3NAM - chain A; structure by X-ray diffraction, 3.10 A resolution.

Chain A:
Molecule: SERCA1a
Organism: Oryctolagus cuniculus
Notes: EC 3.6.3.8
UniProt: B6CAM1 (B6CAM1_RABIT); residue numbers follow UniProt; this construct covers 1-994
Chain sequence (994 residues; numbered 1 to 994; the number before each row is that of its first residue):
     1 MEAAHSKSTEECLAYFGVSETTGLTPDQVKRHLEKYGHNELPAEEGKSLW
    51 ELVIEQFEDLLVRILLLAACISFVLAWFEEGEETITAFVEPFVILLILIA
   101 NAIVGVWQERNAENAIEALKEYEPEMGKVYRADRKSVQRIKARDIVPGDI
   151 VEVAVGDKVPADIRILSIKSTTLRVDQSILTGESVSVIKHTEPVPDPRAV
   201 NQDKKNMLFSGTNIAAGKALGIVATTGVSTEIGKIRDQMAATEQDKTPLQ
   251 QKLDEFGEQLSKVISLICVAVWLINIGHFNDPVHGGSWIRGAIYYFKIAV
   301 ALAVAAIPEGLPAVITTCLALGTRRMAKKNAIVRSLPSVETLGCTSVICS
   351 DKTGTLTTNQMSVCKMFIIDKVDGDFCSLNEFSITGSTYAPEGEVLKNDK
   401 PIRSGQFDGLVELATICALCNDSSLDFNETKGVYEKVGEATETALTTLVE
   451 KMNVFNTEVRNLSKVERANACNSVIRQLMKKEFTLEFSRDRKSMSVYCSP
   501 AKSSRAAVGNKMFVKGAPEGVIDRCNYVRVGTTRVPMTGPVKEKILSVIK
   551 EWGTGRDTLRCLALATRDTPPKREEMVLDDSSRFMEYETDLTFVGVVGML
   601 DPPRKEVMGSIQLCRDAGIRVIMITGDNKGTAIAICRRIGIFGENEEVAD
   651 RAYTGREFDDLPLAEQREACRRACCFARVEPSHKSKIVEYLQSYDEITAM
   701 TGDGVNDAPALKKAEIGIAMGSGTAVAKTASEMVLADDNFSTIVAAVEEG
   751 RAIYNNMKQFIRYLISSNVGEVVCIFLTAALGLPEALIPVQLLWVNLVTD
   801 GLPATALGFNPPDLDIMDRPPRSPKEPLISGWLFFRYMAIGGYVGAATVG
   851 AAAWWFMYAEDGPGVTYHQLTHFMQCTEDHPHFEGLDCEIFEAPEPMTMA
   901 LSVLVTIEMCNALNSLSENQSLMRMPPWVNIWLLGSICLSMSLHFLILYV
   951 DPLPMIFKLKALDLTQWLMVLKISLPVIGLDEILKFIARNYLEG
Metal / ion sites: Mg2+: Asp703, Asp707; Na+: Leu711, Lys712, Ala714, Glu732
Residues lining bound ligands:
  - OTK ((3S,3aR,4S,6S,6aS,8R,9R,9aR,9bS)-6-(acetyloxy)-4-(butanoyloxy)-3,3a-dihydroxy-3,6,9-trimethyl-2-oxododecahydroazuleno[4,5-b]furan-8-yl (2Z)-2-methylbut-2-enoate): Glu255, Phe256, Gln259, Leu260, Val263, Ala306, Ile761, Ile765, Asn768, Val769, Val772, Leu828, Ile829, Phe834, Tyr837, Met838
  - phosphatidylethanolamine (PTY): Gln56, Ile97, Asn101, Val104, Gly105, Gln108, Glu309, Pro312, Ala313, Thr316, Thr317, Leu797

In short:
Bound to chain A: compound OTK and phosphatidylethanolamine. Asp703 and Asp707 coordinate Mg2+. The Na+ site
is built by Leu711, Lys712, Ala714 and Glu732.
Chain A is SERCA1a (Oryctolagus cuniculus); the structure, SR Ca(2+)-ATPase in the HnE2 state complexed with
the Thapsigargin derivative dOTg, was determined by X-ray diffraction together with 3NAL and 3NAN from the
same study.
